5FMG - chains K and Z of the 28 polymer chains in the assembly; structure by electron microscopy, 3.60 A resolution.

# Chain K
Protein: Proteasome subunit beta type
From: Plasmodium falciparum
Notes: EC 3.4.25.1
UniProtKB: Q8IKC9 (Q8IKC9_PLAF7); residue numbers follow UniProt; this construct covers 1-195
Sequence (195 residues; row label = number of the first residue in the row):
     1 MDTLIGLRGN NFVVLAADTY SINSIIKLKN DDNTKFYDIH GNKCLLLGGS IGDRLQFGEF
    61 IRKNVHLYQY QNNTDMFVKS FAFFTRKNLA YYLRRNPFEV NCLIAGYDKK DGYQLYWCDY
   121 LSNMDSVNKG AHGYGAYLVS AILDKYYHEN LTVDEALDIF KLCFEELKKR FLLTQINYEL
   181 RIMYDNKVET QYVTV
Unresolved in the structure: 1

# Chain Z
Protein: Proteasome subunit beta type
From: Plasmodium falciparum
Notes: EC 3.4.25.1
UniProtKB: Q8IJT1 (Q8IJT1_PLAF7); residues 1-211 here correspond to UniProt positions 61-271 (UniProt number = residue number + 60)
Sequence (211 residues; each row starts with the number of its first residue):
     1 TTTLAFKFKD GIIVAVDSRA SMGSFISSQN VEKIIEINKN ILGTMAGGAA DCLYWEKYLG
    61 KIIKIYELRN NEKISVRAAS TILSNILYQY KGYGLCCGII LSGYDHTGFN MFYVDDSGKK
   121 VEGNLFSCGS GSTYAYSILD SAYDYNLNLD QAVELARNAI YHATFRDGGS GGKVRVFHIH
   181 KNGYDKIIEG EDVFDLHYHY TNPEQKDQYV M
Unresolved in the structure: 91-95, 195-211
Disulfide bonds: C52-C97

# Chain K / chain Z interface
Residue-residue contacts (19):
  Y137(K) - T133(Z)  hydrogen bond (backbone-side chain)
  Y137(K) - Y134(Z)
  L138(K) - S137(Z)  hydrogen bond (backbone-side chain)
  S140(K) - R166(Z)
  A141(K) - Y134(Z)
  A141(K) - I138(Z)
  I142(K) - S137(Z)
  I142(K) - S141(Z)
  D144(K) - H162(Z)
  D144(K) - F165(Z)
  K145(K) - I138(Z)
  K145(K) - N158(Z)
  K145(K) - H162(Z)
  Y146(K) - S141(Z)
  Y146(K) - A142(Z)
  E166(K) - S137(Z)  hydrogen bond
  R170(K) - Y136(Z)  hydrogen bond (side chain-backbone)
  R170(K) - S137(Z)  hydrogen bond (side chain-backbone)
  R170(K) - D140(Z)  salt bridge
Other interface residues (no listed pair), chain K (11 interface residues in all): V139

# Overview
Chain K and chain Z form an interface of 11 and 12 residues respectively; the contacts include 5 hydrogen
bonds and 1 salt bridge. Polar contacts include R170(K)-D140(Z), Y137(K)-T133(Z) and L138(K)-S137(Z).
Chain K is Proteasome subunit beta type and chain Z is Proteasome subunit beta type, both from Plasmodium
falciparum; the structure, Structure and function based design of Plasmodium-selective proteasome inhibitors,
was determined by electron microscopy.
